8OFB - chain A; structure by X-ray diffraction, 2.39 A resolution.

== Chain A ==
Protein: Reverse gyrase
From: Thermotoga maritima MSB8
Notes: EC 3.6.4.12, 5.6.2.2; engineered mutation(s): deletion of residues 389-459
UniProtKB: O51934 (RGYR_THEMA); aligned to UniProt positions 1-1043 over residues 1-1043 (the alignment contains insertions or deletions, so no single offset holds)
Amino-acid sequence (1043 residues; row label = number of the first residue in the row):
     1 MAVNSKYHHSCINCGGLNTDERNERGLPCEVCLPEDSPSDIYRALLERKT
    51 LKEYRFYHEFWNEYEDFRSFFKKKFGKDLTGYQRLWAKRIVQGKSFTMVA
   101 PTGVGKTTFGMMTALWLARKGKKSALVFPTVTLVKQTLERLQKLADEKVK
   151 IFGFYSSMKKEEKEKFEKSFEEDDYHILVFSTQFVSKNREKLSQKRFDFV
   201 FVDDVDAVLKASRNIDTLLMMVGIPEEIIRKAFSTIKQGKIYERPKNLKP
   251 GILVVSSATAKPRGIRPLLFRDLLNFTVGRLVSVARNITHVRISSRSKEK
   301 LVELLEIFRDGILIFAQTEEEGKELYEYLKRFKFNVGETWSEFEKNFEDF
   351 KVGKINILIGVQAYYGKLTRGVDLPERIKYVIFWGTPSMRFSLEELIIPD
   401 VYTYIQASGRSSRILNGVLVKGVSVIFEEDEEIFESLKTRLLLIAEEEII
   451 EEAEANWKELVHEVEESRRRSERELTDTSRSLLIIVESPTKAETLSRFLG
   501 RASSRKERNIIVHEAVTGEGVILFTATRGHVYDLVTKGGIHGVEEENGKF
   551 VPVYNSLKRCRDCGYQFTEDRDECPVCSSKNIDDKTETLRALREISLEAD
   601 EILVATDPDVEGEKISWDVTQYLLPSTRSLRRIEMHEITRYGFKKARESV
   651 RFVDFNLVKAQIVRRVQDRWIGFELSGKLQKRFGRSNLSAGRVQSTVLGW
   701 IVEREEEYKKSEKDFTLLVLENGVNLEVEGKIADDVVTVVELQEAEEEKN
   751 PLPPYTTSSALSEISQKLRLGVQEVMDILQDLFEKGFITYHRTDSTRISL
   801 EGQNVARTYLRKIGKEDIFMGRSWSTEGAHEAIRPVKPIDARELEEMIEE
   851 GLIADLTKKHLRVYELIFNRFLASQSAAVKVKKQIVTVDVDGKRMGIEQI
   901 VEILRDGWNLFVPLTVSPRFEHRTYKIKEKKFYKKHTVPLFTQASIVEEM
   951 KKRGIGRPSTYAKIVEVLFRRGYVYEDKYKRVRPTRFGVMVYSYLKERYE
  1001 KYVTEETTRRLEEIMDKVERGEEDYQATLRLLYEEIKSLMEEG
Unresolved in the structure: 1, 1042-1043
Metal / ion sites: Zn2+ site 1: C11, C14, C29, C32; Zn2+ site 2: C560, C563, C574, C577
UniProt features mapped onto this chain:
  - zinc finger: M1 to S39 (RG N-terminal-type)
  - region: G223 to P250 (Insert region)
  - motif: D203 to D206 (DEAD box)
  - binding site (Zn(2+)): C11, C14, C29, C32
  - binding site (ADP): F75, D78, Q83, G103, G105, K106, T107, T108
  - binding site (ATP): Q83, A100 to T107
  - binding site (Mg(2+)): D668

== Overview ==
The Zn2+ site 1 is built by C11, C14, C29 and C32. C560, C563, C574 and C577 form the Zn2+ site 2. Curated
annotation (UniProt) lists 4 Zn2+-binding residues, 8 ADP-binding residues, 9 ATP-binding residues and
Mg2+-binding residue D668.
Chain A is Reverse gyrase (Thermotoga maritima MSB8); the structure, Crystal Structure of T. maritima reverse
gyrase with a minimal latch, hexagonal form, was determined by X-ray diffraction (same publication as 7FSE and
7FSF).
